Entry 8Z0R (electron microscopy, 2.53 A resolution); this record covers chains B and D of the 4 polymer chains in the assembly.

[Chain B (and D)]
Molecule: special condensation domain in NRPS
Notes: chain D of this document is another copy of the same molecule, construct and numbering; everything in this record applies to it too
Amino-acid sequence (563 residues; each row starts with the number of its first residue; numbers below 1 keep their minus sign (Met-11 is residue -11)):
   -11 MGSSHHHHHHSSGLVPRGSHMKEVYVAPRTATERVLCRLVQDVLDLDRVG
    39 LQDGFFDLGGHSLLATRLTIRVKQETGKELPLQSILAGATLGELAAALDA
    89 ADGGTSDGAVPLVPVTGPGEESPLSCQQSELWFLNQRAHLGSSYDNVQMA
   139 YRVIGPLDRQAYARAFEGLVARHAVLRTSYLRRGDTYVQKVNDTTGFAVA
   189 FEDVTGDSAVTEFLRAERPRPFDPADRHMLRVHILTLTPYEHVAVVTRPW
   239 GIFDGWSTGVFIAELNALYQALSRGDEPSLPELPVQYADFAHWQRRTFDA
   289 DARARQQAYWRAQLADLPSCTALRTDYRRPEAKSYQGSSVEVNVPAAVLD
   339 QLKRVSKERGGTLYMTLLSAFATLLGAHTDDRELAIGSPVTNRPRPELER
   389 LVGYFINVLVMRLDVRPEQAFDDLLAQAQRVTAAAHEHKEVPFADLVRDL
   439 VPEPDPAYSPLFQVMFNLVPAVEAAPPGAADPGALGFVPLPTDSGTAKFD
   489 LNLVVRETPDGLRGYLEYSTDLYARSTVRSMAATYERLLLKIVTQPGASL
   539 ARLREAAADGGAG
Unresolved in the structure: -11 to 100, 461-468 (chain D: -11 to 100, 463-467)

[How chain B and chain D interact]
Contacting residue pairs (28; chain B residue first):
  Arg140(B) with Leu528(D)
  Ile142(B) with Gln339(D), hydrogen bond (backbone-side chain); Leu528(D), hydrophobic; Val531(D), hydrophobic
  Gly194(B) with Asp547(D)
  Asp195(B) with Lys529(D), salt bridge
  Thr226(B) with Thr532(D), hydrogen bond (side chain-backbone)
  Tyr228(B) with Thr532(D); Pro534(D), hydrophobic
  Glu229(B) with Leu528(D); Lys529(D), salt bridge; Thr532(D), hydrogen bond
  Ala335(B) with Gly474(D)
  Gln339(B) with Ile142(D); Gly474(D)
  Ala472(B) with Gln339(D)
  Asp498(B) with Asp498(D)
  Leu528(B) with Arg140(D); Ile142(D), hydrophobic; Glu229(D)
  Lys529(B) with Asp195(D), salt bridge
  Val531(B) with Ile142(D), hydrophobic
  Thr532(B) with Thr226(D), hydrogen bond (backbone-side chain); Tyr228(D); Glu229(D)
  Pro534(B) with Tyr228(D), hydrophobic
  Asp547(B) with Gly194(D); Asp195(D)
Other interface residues (no listed pair), chain B (25 interface residues in all): Gly143, Ser196, Pro333, Val336, Gly474, Phe475, Val476, Gln533
Other interface residues (no listed pair), chain D (26 interface residues in all): Ser196, Pro333, Ala335, Val336, Ala472, Phe475, Val476, Arg525, Gln533, Gly549

[Summary]
The interface between chain B and chain D involves 25 residues on one side and 26 on the other, with 4
hydrogen bonds and 3 salt bridges. Among the polar pairs are Asp195(B)-Lys529(D), Glu229(B)-Lys529(D) and
Ile142(B)-Gln339(D).
Both chains are special condensation domain in NRPS. Entry 8Z0R (Cryo-EM structure of tetramer HtmB2-CT) was
determined by electron microscopy (same publication as 8Z0Q and 8Z0S).
